Entry 4N56 (X-ray diffraction, 2.20 A resolution); this record covers chains C and A of the 3 polymer chains in the assembly.

[Chain C]
Molecule: 16-nt DNA strand
Sequence (16 nucleotides; row label = number of the first residue in the row):
   201 AAAGGGCGCCGTGGTC
Disordered / not traced: 201

[Chain A]
Protein: DNA polymerase I, thermostable
Source organism: Thermus aquaticus
Notes: EC 2.7.7.7; fragment: Klenow fragment
UniProt: P19821 (DPO1_THEAQ); residues 281-832 here = UniProt positions 281-832
Sequence (553 residues; each row starts with the number of its first residue):
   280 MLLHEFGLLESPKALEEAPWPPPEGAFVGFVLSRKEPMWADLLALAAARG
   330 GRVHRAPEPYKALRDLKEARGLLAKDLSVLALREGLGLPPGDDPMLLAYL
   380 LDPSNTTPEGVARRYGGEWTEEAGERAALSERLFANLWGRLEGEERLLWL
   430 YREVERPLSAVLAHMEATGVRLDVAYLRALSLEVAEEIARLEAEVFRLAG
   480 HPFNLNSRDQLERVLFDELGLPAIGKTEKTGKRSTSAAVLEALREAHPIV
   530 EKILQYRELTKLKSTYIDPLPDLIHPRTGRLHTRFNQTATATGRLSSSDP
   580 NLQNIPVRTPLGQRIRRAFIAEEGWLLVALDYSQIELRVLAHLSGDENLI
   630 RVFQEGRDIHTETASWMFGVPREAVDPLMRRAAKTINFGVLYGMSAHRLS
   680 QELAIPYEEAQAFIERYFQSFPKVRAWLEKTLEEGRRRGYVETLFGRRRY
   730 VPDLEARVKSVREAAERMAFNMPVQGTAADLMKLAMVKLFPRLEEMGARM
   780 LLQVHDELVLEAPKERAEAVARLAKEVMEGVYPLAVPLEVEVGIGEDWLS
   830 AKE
Disordered / not traced: 280-293, 643-660, 673-699
Sequence notes: initiating methionine (280); engineered mutation Leu707 (Ile in P19821)
Reported in the primary citation:
  - conformationally variable residues (order/disorder transition, side-chain flip): Asp637 to Arg660, Met673 to Ser699, Phe749
  - binding site for the 16-nt DNA strand (chain C): Phe667
  - mutagenesis - I707L: decreased catalytic activity on AA overhang
  - mutagenesis - I707L: increased catalytic activity on CCG and TTG template overhangs

[Chain C / chain A interface]
Pairs across the interface (39; chain C residue first):
  DA202(C) - Glu615(A)  base contact
  DA202(C) - Phe667(A)  stacking on the base
  DA202(C) - Leu670(A)  base contact
  DA202(C) - Tyr671(A)  base contact
  DG204(C) - Arg746(A)  hydrogen bond to the phosphate
  DG205(C) - Arg573(A)  base contact
  DG205(C) - Tyr671(A)  sugar contact
  DG205(C) - Arg746(A)  salt bridge to the phosphate
  DG205(C) - Met747(A)  phosphate contact
  DG205(C) - Asn750(A)  sugar contact
  DG205(C) - Gln754(A)  hydrogen bond to the base
  DG206(C) - Ala570(A)  phosphate contact
  DG206(C) - Thr571(A)  sugar contact
  DG206(C) - Arg573(A)  hydrogen bond to the base
  DG206(C) - Arg728(A)  salt bridge to the phosphate
  DG206(C) - Met747(A)  phosphate contact
  DG206(C) - Asn750(A)  sugar contact
  DG206(C) - Gln754(A)  hydrogen bond to the sugar
  DG206(C) - His784(A)  base contact
  DC207(C) - Thr569(A)  hydrogen bond to the phosphate
  DC207(C) - Ala570(A)  hydrogen bond to the phosphate
  DC207(C) - Ser575(A)  phosphate contact
  DG208(C) - Ala568(A)  phosphate contact
  DG208(C) - Ser575(A)  hydrogen bond to the phosphate
  DG208(C) - Ser576(A)  sugar contact
  DG208(C) - Ser577(A)  phosphate contact
  DG208(C) - Asn580(A)  hydrogen bond to the sugar
  DC209(C) - Ser577(A)  phosphate contact
  DC209(C) - Asp578(A)  hydrogen bond to the phosphate
  DC209(C) - Asn580(A)  phosphate contact
  DC210(C) - Ser543(A)  sugar contact
  DC210(C) - Thr544(A)  sugar contact
  DG211(C) - Asn485(A)  hydrogen bond to the phosphate
  DT212(C) - Asn483(A)  hydrogen bond to the phosphate
  DT212(C) - Asn485(A)  hydrogen bond to the phosphate
  DT212(C) - Ser486(A)  hydrogen bond to the phosphate
  DG213(C) - Ser486(A)  hydrogen bond to the phosphate
  DG213(C) - Asp488(A)  sugar contact
  DG213(C) - Gln489(A)  hydrogen bond to the phosphate
Also at the interface, not in a pair above, chain C (12 interface residues in all): DA203
Also at the interface, not in a pair above, chain A (32 interface residues in all): Lys540, Pro548, Asn565, Pro579, Lys663

[Summary]
Chain C and chain A form an interface of 12 and 32 residues respectively; the contacts include 15 hydrogen
bonds, 2 salt bridges and 1 aromatic stacking contact. Polar pairs include DG205(C)-Gln754(A),
DG206(C)-Arg573(A) and DG206(C)-Gln754(A). From the paper: a binding site for the 16-nt DNA strand (chain C)
at Phe667(A); I707L of chain A reduces catalytic activity on AA overhang.
Here chain C is a 16-nt DNA strand and chain A is DNA polymerase I, thermostable (Thermus aquaticus). Entry
4N56 (Binary complex structure of Klenow fragment of Taq DNA polymerase I707L mutant (Cs3C KlenTaq) with DNA)
was determined by X-ray diffraction (same publication as 4N5S and 4XIU).
